Entry 3FRU (X-ray diffraction, 2.20 A resolution); this record covers chains A and B.

# Chain A
Name: Neonatal FC receptor
Organism: Rattus norvegicus
Notes: fragment: extracellular ligand binding domain
UniProt: P13599 (FCGN_RAT); residues 1-269 here correspond to UniProt positions 23-291 (UniProt number = residue number + 22)
Sequence (269 residues; row label = number of the first residue in the row):
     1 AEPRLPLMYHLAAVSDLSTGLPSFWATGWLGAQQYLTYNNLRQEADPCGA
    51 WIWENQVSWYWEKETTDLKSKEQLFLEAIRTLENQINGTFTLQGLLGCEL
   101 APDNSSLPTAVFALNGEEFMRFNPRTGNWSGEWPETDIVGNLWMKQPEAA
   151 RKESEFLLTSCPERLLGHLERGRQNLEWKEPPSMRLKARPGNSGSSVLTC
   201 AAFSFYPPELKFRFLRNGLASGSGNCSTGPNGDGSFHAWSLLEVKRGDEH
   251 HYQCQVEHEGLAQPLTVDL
Curated features (UniProtKB/Swiss-Prot):
  - glycosylation (N-linked (GlcNAc...) asparagine): N87, N104, N128, N225
Disulfides: C200-C254
Covalent attachments: N-acetylglucosamine (NAG) linked to N104, N225

# Chain B
Name: Beta-2-microglobulin
Organism: Rattus norvegicus
UniProt: P07151 (B2MG_RAT); residues 1-99 here correspond to UniProt positions 21-119 (UniProt number = residue number + 20)
Sequence (99 residues; numbered 1 to 99; the number before each row is that of its first residue):
     1 IQKTPQIQVYSRHPPENGKPNFLNCYVSQFHPPQIEIELLKNGKKIPNIE
    51 MSDLSFSKDWSFYILAHTEFTPTETDVYACRVKHVTLKEPKTVTWDRDM
Disulfides: C25-C80

# Interface between chain A and chain B
Pairs across the interface (55; chain A residue first):
  H10(A) with S55(B); F56(B), hydrogen bond (side chain-backbone)
  L11(A) with F56(B)
  V14(A) with P33(B), hydrophobic; Q34(B)
  D16(A) with Q34(B), hydrogen bond (backbone-side chain)
  T19(A) with Q34(B); I35(B)
  L21(A) with P33(B); L54(B), hydrophobic
  W25(A) with L54(B), hydrogen bond (side chain-backbone); F62(B), hydrophobic
  T27(A) with D53(B); S55(B)
  W29(A) with S55(B); Y63(B)
  Q34(A) with D53(B), hydrogen bond
  T37(A) with D53(B), hydrogen bond
  T91(A) with H31(B); P33(B)
  Q93(A) with H31(B), hydrogen bond; F56(B); W60(B), hydrogen bond (side chain-backbone); F62(B)
  G94(A) with F56(B)
  V111(A) with W60(B)
  A113(A) with W60(B)
  N115(A) with I1(B)
  G116(A) with H31(B); W60(B)
  E117(A) with I1(B)
  R185(A) with P14(B)
  K187(A) with D98(B)
  R189(A) with D96(B), salt bridge; D98(B)
  T199(A) with D98(B)
  F203(A) with S11(B); R12(B); H13(B); P14(B)
  T228(A) with Y26(B)
  G229(A) with Y10(B); Y26(B)
  P230(A) with Y10(B), hydrogen bond (backbone-side chain); Y26(B)
  N231(A) with R12(B); N24(B), hydrogen bond (backbone-side chain)
  G232(A) with L65(B)
  D233(A) with R12(B), salt bridge
  H237(A) with Y10(B); S11(B), hydrogen bond (side chain-backbone); M99(B), hydrogen bond (side chain-backbone)
  W239(A) with Q8(B); Y10(B), hydrophobic; M99(B)
Also at the interface, not in a pair above, chain A (40 interface residues in all): A12, L95, F112, E118, A188, A201, S204, S227

# Summary
Chain A and chain B form an interface of 40 and 24 residues respectively, with 11 hydrogen bonds and 2 salt
bridges. Polar contacts include R189(A)-D96(B), D233(A)-R12(B) and H10(A)-F56(B). N-acetylglucosamine is
covalently linked to N104(A) and N225(A).
Here chain A is Neonatal FC receptor and chain B is Beta-2-microglobulin, both from Rattus norvegicus. Entry
3FRU (Neonatal FC receptor, ph 6.5) was determined by X-ray diffraction.
